Entry 4WTA (X-ray diffraction, 2.80 A resolution); this record covers chains P and A of the 3 polymer chains in the assembly.

[Chain P]
Molecule: RNA primer template caaaauuu
Sequence (8 nucleotides; numbered -1 to 6; the number before each row is that of its first residue; numbers below 1 keep their minus sign (C-1 is residue -1)):
    -1 CAAAAUUU
Not modelled in the structure: -1 to 0
Ion coordination: Mn2+: U6 (together with UDP) (shared with Asp220(A), Asp318(A), Asp319(A) of chain A)

[Chain A]
Name: RNA-directed RNA polymerase
From: Hepatitis C virus JFH-1
Notes: EC 2.7.7.48
UniProt: Q99IB8 (POLG_HCVJF); residues 1-570 here correspond to UniProt positions 2443-3012 (UniProt number = residue number + 2442)
Chain sequence (572 residues; row label = number of the first residue in the row; note: 8 numbers in that range are skipped by the numbering (no residue carries them; nothing is unmodelled there); numbers below 1 keep their minus sign (Met-1 is residue -1)):
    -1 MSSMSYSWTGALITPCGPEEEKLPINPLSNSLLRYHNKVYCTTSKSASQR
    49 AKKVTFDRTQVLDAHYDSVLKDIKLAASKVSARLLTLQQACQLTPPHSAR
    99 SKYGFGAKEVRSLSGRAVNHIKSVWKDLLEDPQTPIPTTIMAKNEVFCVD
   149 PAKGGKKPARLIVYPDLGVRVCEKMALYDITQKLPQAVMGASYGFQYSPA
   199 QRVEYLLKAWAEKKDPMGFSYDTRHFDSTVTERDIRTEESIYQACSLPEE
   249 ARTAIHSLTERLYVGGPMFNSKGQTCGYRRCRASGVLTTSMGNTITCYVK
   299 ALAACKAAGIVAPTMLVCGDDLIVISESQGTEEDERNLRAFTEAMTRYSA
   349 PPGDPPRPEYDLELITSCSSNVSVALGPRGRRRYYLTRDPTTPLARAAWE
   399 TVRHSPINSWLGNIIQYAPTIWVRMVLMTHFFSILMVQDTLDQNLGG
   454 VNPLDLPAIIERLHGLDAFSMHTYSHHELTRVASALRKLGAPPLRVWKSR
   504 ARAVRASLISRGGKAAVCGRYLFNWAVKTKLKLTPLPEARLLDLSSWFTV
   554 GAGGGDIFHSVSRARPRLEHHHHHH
Not modelled in the structure: -1, 543-578
Construct notes: expression tag (-1 to 0, 571-578); engineered mutation Gly15 (Ser2457 in Q99IB8), Gln86 (Glu2528 in Q99IB8), Gln87 (Glu2529 in Q99IB8), His223 (Cys2665 in Q99IB8), Ile321 (Val2763 in Q99IB8); linker (444-445)
Ion coordination: Mn2+ site 1: Asp220, Asp318, Asp319 (together with UDP) (shared with U6(P) of chain P); Mn2+ site 2: Asp220, Thr221, Asp318 (together with UDP); Mn2+ site 3: Glu237, His254
Small-molecule neighbours: UDP (uridine-5'-diphosphate): Arg48, Lys141, Arg158, Asp220, Thr221, Arg222, His223, Phe224, Asp225, Arg280, Ser282, Thr287, Asn291, Asp318, Asp319
UniProt features mapped onto this chain:
  - binding site (Mg(2+)): Asp220, Asp318, Asp319

[Interface between chain P and chain A]
Pairs across the interface (23):
  A2(P) with His95(A), phosphate contact; Asn406(A), hydrogen bond to the sugar; Gly444(A), sugar contact
  A3(P) with Asn406(A), sugar contact; Ser407(A), phosphate contact; Gly410(A), hydrogen bond to the sugar; Asn411(A), sugar contact
  U4(P) with Arg386(A), phosphate contact; Ser407(A), phosphate contact; Asn411(A), sugar contact; Gln414(A), hydrogen bond to the sugar
  U5(P) with Cys366(A), phosphate contact; Arg386(A), salt bridge to the phosphate; Arg394(A), salt bridge to the phosphate
  U6(P) with Lys141(A), base contact; Asp220(A), phosphate contact; Ser288(A), base contact; Cys316(A), sugar contact; Gly317(A), sugar contact; Asp318(A), phosphate contact; Asp319(A), phosphate contact; Cys366(A), phosphate contact; Ser367(A), hydrogen bond to the phosphate
Other interface residues (no listed pair), chain A (20 interface residues in all): Thr390, His402

[In short]
5 residues of chain P and 20 residues of chain A are in contact; the contacts include 4 hydrogen bonds and 2
salt bridges. Among the polar pairs are A2(P)-Asn406(A), A3(P)-Gly410(A) and U4(P)-Gln414(A). Chain A binds
UDP.
Here chain P is RNA primer template caaaauuu and chain A is RNA-directed RNA polymerase (Hepatitis C virus
JFH-1). Entry 4WTA (Crystal structure of hcv NS5B genotype 2A jfh-1 isolate with S15G E86Q E87Q C223H V321I
mutations ...) was determined by X-ray diffraction (same publication as 4WTC, 4WTD, 4WTF, 4WTG, 4WTI, 4WTJ and
3 further entries).
